PDB entry 4A3M | X-ray diffraction, 3.90 A resolution | chains C and K of the 15 polymer chains in the assembly

# Chain C
Name: DNA-directed RNA polymerase II subunit RPB3
Source organism: Saccharomyces cerevisiae
UniProtKB: P16370 (RPB3_YEAST); residues 1-318 here = UniProt positions 1-318
Sequence (318 residues; each row starts with the number of its first residue):
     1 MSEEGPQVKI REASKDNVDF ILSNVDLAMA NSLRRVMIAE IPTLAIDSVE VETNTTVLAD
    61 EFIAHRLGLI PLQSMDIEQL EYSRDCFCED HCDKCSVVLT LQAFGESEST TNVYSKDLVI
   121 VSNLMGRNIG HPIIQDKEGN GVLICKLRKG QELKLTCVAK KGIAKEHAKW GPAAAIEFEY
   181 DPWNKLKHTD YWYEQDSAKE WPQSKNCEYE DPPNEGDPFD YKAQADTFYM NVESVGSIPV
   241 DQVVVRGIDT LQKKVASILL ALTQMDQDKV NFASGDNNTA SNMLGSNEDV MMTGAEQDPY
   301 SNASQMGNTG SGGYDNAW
Not modelled in the structure: 1-2, 269-318
Curated features (UniProtKB/Swiss-Prot):
  - binding site (Zn(2+)): Cys86, Cys88, Cys92, Cys95
  - modified residue: Ser2 (N-acetylserine)
  - natural variant: Ala30 (A30D: In mutant RPB3-1)
  - mutagenesis: Lys9 (K9E: Transcript termination readthrough)
Ion coordination: Zn2+: Cys86, Cys88, Cys92, Cys95

# Chain K
Name: DNA-directed RNA polymerase II subunit RPB11
Source organism: Saccharomyces cerevisiae
UniProtKB: P38902 (RPB11_YEAST); numbering as in UniProt (aligned over 1-120)
Sequence (120 residues; numbered 1 to 120; the number before each row is that of its first residue):
     1 MNAPDRFELF LLGEGESKLK IDPDTKAPNA VVITFEKEDH TLGNLIRAEL LNDRKVLFAA
    61 YKVEHPFFAR FKLRIQTTEG YDPKDALKNA CNSIINKLGA LKTNFETEWN LQTLAADDAF
Not modelled in the structure: 116-120
Curated features (UniProtKB/Swiss-Prot):
  - mutagenesis: Glu108 (E108G/V: Transcript termination readthrough; E108K: Transcript termination readthrough. Lethal), Leu111 (L111P: Transcript termination readthrough), Leu114 (L114P: Transcript termination readthrough)

# Interface between chain C and chain K
Pairs across the interface (90; chain C residue first):
  Glu3(C) - Asn104(K)
  Glu4(C) - Ala100(K)
  Glu4(C) - Asn104(K)  hydrogen bond
  Pro6(C) - Lys97(K)
  Pro6(C) - Leu101(K)  hydrophobic
  Pro6(C) - Asn104(K)  hydrogen bond (backbone-side chain)
  Gln7(C) - Asn104(K)
  Val8(C) - Leu101(K)  hydrophobic
  Val8(C) - Asn104(K)
  Val8(C) - Phe105(K)  hydrophobic
  Val8(C) - Glu108(K)
  Lys9(C) - Glu108(K)  salt bridge
  Ile10(C) - Glu108(K)  hydrogen bond (backbone-side chain)
  Ile10(C) - Trp109(K)
  Ile10(C) - Gln112(K)
  Ala13(C) - Trp109(K)  hydrophobic
  Ala13(C) - Leu114(K)
  Ser14(C) - Trp109(K)
  Ser14(C) - Ala115(K)
  Lys15(C) - Ala115(K)
  Val18(C) - Trp109(K)  hydrophobic
  Asp26(C) - Glu49(K)
  Asp26(C) - Asn52(K)  hydrogen bond
  Asp26(C) - Lys97(K)  salt bridge
  Ala28(C) - Asn44(K)
  Ala28(C) - Leu45(K)
  Ala28(C) - Ala48(K)  hydrophobic
  Met29(C) - Leu45(K)  hydrophobic
  Met29(C) - Ile94(K)  hydrophobic
  Met29(C) - Lys97(K)
  Met29(C) - Leu98(K)  hydrophobic
  Ser32(C) - His40(K)
  Ser32(C) - Thr41(K)  hydrogen bond (side chain-backbone)
  Ser32(C) - Leu45(K)
  Leu33(C) - Leu101(K)  hydrophobic
  Arg35(C) - Asp39(K)  salt bridge
  Arg35(C) - His40(K)
  Arg35(C) - Thr41(K)  hydrogen bond
  Val36(C) - Thr41(K)
  Glu40(C) - Asp39(K)
  Glu40(C) - Thr41(K)
  Arg84(C) - Leu11(K)
  Ala164(C) - Arg6(K)
  Lys165(C) - Arg6(K)  hydrogen bond (backbone-side chain)
  Lys165(C) - Leu9(K)
  Lys165(C) - Phe10(K)
  Lys165(C) - Asp39(K)  salt bridge
  Glu166(C) - Arg6(K)  hydrogen bond (backbone-side chain)
  Glu166(C) - Phe10(K)
  His167(C) - Arg6(K)
  Asp241(C) - Phe105(K)
  Asp241(C) - Trp109(K)
  Val244(C) - Phe105(K)  hydrophobic
  Val245(C) - Lys102(K)
  Val245(C) - Phe105(K)  hydrophobic
  Val245(C) - Glu106(K)
  Ile248(C) - Leu98(K)
  Ile248(C) - Leu101(K)  hydrophobic
  Ile248(C) - Lys102(K)
  Asp249(C) - Lys102(K)  salt bridge
  Leu251(C) - Leu98(K)
  Gln252(C) - Ile95(K)
  Gln252(C) - Leu98(K)
  Gln252(C) - Gly99(K)
  Gln252(C) - Lys102(K)
  Lys254(C) - Glu38(K)  salt bridge
  Lys254(C) - Asp39(K)  salt bridge
  Lys254(C) - Thr41(K)
  Lys254(C) - Leu42(K)
  Val255(C) - Leu45(K)  hydrophobic
  Val255(C) - Cys91(K)
  Val255(C) - Ile94(K)  hydrophobic
  Val255(C) - Ile95(K)  hydrophobic
  Ile258(C) - Leu19(K)
  Ile258(C) - Phe35(K)  hydrophobic
  Ile258(C) - Leu42(K)  hydrophobic
  Ile258(C) - Leu87(K)  hydrophobic
  Ile258(C) - Cys91(K)  hydrophobic
  Leu259(C) - Lys88(K)
  Leu259(C) - Cys91(K)  hydrophobic
  Leu259(C) - Asn92(K)
  Leu259(C) - Ile95(K)  hydrophobic
  Leu262(C) - Leu19(K)
  Leu262(C) - Lys88(K)
  Thr263(C) - Lys88(K)  hydrogen bond
  Met265(C) - Ser17(K)
  Met265(C) - Leu19(K)
  Met265(C) - Ile21(K)  hydrophobic
  Asp266(C) - Lys84(K)  salt bridge
  Asp266(C) - Lys88(K)  salt bridge
Also at the interface, not in a pair above, chain C (46 interface residues in all): Arg11, Phe20, Leu22, Ile163, Val240, Ala256, Ala261
Also at the interface, not in a pair above, chain K (41 interface residues in all): Phe7, Lys18

# Summary
Chain C and chain K form an interface of 46 and 41 residues respectively, with 9 hydrogen bonds and 9 salt
bridges. Among the polar pairs are Lys9(C)-Glu108(K), Asp26(C)-Lys97(K) and Arg35(C)-Asp39(K).
Here chain C is DNA-directed RNA polymerase II subunit RPB3 and chain K is DNA-directed RNA polymerase II
subunit RPB11, both from Saccharomyces cerevisiae. Entry 4A3M (RNA Polymerase II initial transcribing complex
with a 4nt DNA-RNA hybrid and soaked with AMPCPP) was determined by X-ray diffraction, deposited together with
4A3B, 4A3C, 4A3D, 4A3E, 4A3F, 4A3G and 4 further entries.
